1SEB - chains A and B of the 8 polymer chains in the assembly; structure by X-ray diffraction, 2.70 A resolution.

Chain A:
Molecule: HLA class II histocompatibility antigen
From: Homo sapiens
Notes: fragment: extracellular domain
Reference sequence: P01903 (2DRA_HUMAN); residues 1-181 here correspond to UniProt positions 26-206 (UniProt number = residue number + 25)
Chain sequence (181 residues; numbered 1 to 181; the number before each row is that of its first residue):
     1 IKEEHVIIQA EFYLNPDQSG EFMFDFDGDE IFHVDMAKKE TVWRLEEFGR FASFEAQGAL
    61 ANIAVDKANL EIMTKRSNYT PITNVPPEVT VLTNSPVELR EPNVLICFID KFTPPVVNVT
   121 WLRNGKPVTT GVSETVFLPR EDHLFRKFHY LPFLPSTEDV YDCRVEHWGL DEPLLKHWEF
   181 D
UniProt features mapped onto this chain:
  - region: E179 to D181 (Connecting peptide)
  - site: Q9 (Self- and pathogen-derived peptide antigen), G49 (Self-peptide antigen), F51 (Self- and pathogen-derived peptide antigen), A52 (Self-peptide antigen), S53 (Self- and pathogen-derived peptide antigen), E55 (Pathogen-derived peptide antigen), N62 (Self- and pathogen-derived peptide antigen), N69 (Pathogen-derived peptide antigen), R76 (Self- and pathogen-derived peptide antigen)
  - glycosylation (N-linked (GlcNAc...) asparagine): N78, N118
Disulfide bonds: C107-C163

Chain B:
Molecule: HLA class II histocompatibility antigen
From: Homo sapiens
Notes: fragment: extracellular domain
Reference sequence: P04229 (2B11_HUMAN); residues 1-192 here correspond to UniProt positions 30-221 (UniProt number = residue number + 29)
Chain sequence (192 residues; row label = number of the first residue in the row):
     1 GDTRPRFLWQ LKFECHFFNG TERVRLLERC IYNQEESVRF DSDVGEYRAV TELGRPDAEY
    61 WNSQKDLLEQ RRAAVDTYCR HNYGVGESFT VQRRVEPKVT VYPSKTQPLQ HHNLLVCSVS
   121 GFYPGSIEVR WFRNGQEEKA GVVSTGLIQN GDWTFQTLVM LETVPRSGEV YTCQVEHPSV
   181 TSPLTVEWRA RS
Disulfide bonds: C15-C79, C117-C173

Chain A / chain B interface:
Pairs across the interface (116; chain A residue first):
  I1(A) with F18(B), hydrophobic
  K2(A) with F18(B)
  E3(A) with H16(B), salt bridge; F17(B); F18(B)
  E4(A) with F17(B), hydrogen bond (backbone-backbone); N19(B); G20(B), hydrogen bond (side chain-backbone)
  H5(A) with C15(B); H16(B); F17(B), hydrogen bond (backbone-backbone)
  V6(A) with C15(B); H16(B)
  I7(A) with F13(B); E14(B); C15(B), hydrogen bond (backbone-backbone); F17(B), hydrophobic
  I8(A) with F13(B); E14(B)
  Q9(A) with L11(B); K12(B); F13(B), hydrogen bond (backbone-backbone); Y78(B), hydrogen bond
  A10(A) with L11(B)
  E11(A) with Q10(B); L11(B), hydrogen bond (backbone-backbone)
  F12(A) with L8(B), hydrophobic; W9(B); Q10(B)
  Y13(A) with L8(B); W9(B), hydrogen bond (backbone-backbone)
  L14(A) with R6(B); F7(B); L8(B), hydrophobic
  N15(A) with R6(B); F7(B), hydrogen bond (backbone-backbone)
  P16(A) with R4(B); P5(B); R6(B)
  D17(A) with R6(B), salt bridge
  F24(A) with N82(B)
  F26(A) with T90(B); V91(B), hydrophobic; Y123(B); W153(B), hydrophobic
  D27(A) with Q149(B), hydrogen bond (backbone-side chain)
  G28(A) with Q149(B)
  D29(A) with Y123(B); Q149(B), hydrogen bond; W153(B)
  E30(A) with W153(B), hydrogen bond (backbone-side chain)
  R44(A) with G151(B), hydrogen bond (side chain-backbone); D152(B); W153(B)
  L45(A) with R93(B); D152(B); W153(B), hydrophobic
  E47(A) with R93(B), salt bridge
  F48(A) with F89(B), hydrophobic; W153(B)
  F51(A) with F89(B), hydrophobic
  A52(A) with V85(B), hydrophobic; F89(B), hydrophobic
  D66(A) with W9(B)
  N69(A) with W9(B)
  L70(A) with F7(B); L8(B); W9(B), hydrophobic
  M73(A) with W9(B), hydrophobic; Y32(B), hydrophobic; S37(B); L53(B), hydrophobic
  T74(A) with F7(B); Y32(B)
  R76(A) with L53(B), hydrogen bond (side chain-backbone); P56(B); D57(B), salt bridge
  S77(A) with Y32(B), hydrogen bond
  Y79(A) with F7(B)
  T80(A) with F7(B); Y32(B), hydrogen bond (backbone-side chain); N33(B), hydrogen bond (backbone-side chain)
  P81(A) with P5(B), hydrophobic; R6(B); F7(B), hydrophobic; N33(B), hydrogen bond (backbone-side chain)
  I82(A) with R6(B), hydrogen bond (backbone-backbone); L8(B), hydrophobic; N33(B)
  T93(A) with Q156(B), hydrogen bond (backbone-side chain)
  N94(A) with D152(B); Q156(B)
  P96(A) with S118(B)
  I106(A) with N150(B)
  T113(A) with L8(B)
  P115(A) with L8(B)
  P139(A) with K12(B)
  R140(A) with K12(B), hydrogen bond (backbone-side chain)
  D142(A) with Q34(B), hydrogen bond (backbone-side chain)
  H143(A) with Q10(B); K12(B); R29(B); I31(B); E36(B)
  L144(A) with Q34(B)
  F145(A) with L8(B), hydrophobic; Q10(B)
  R146(A) with Q149(B), hydrogen bond
  F148(A) with Q149(B); N150(B); G151(B)
  Y150(A) with N150(B), hydrogen bond (side chain-backbone); G151(B), hydrogen bond (side chain-backbone); D152(B)
  W168(A) with D2(B); R6(B)
Also at the interface, not in a pair above, chain A (62 interface residues in all): I31, V85, L92, S95, P114, E141
Also at the interface, not in a pair above, chain B (49 interface residues in all): G1, Y83, S88, Y102, S120, I148

Summary:
62 residues of chain A and 49 residues of chain B are in contact; the contacts include 25 hydrogen bonds and 4
salt bridges. Polar contacts include E3(A)-H16(B), D17(A)-R6(B) and E47(A)-R93(B).
Here chain A is HLA class II histocompatibility antigen and chain B is HLA class II histocompatibility
antigen, both from Homo sapiens. Entry 1SEB (Complex of the human MHC class II glycoprotein HLA-DR1 and the
bacterial superantigen seb) was determined by X-ray diffraction.
